PDB entry 4Y7N | X-ray diffraction, 3.30 A resolution | chains C and K of the 13 polymer chains in the assembly

== Chain C ==
Protein: DNA-directed RNA polymerase II subunit RPB3
Organism: Saccharomyces cerevisiae (strain ATCC 204508 / S288c)
UniProtKB: P16370 (RPB3_YEAST); numbering as in UniProt (aligned over 1-318)
Amino-acid sequence (318 residues; numbered 1 to 318; the number before each row is that of its first residue):
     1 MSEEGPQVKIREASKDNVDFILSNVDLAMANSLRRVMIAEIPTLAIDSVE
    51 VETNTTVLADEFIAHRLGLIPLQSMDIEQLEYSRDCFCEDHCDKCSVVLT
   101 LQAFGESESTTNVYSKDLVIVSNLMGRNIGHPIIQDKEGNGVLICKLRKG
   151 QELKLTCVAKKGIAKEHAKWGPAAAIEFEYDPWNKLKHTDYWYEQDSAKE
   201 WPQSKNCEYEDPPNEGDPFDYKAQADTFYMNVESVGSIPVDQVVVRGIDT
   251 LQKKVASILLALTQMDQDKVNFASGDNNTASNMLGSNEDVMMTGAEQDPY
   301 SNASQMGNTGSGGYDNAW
Unresolved in the structure: 1-2, 269-318
UniProt features mapped onto this chain:
  - binding site (Zn(2+)): C86, C88, C92, C95
  - modified residue: S2 (N-acetylserine)
  - natural variant: A30 (A30D: In mutant RPB3-1)
  - mutagenesis: K9 (K9E: Transcript termination readthrough)
Ion coordination: Zn2+: C86, C88, C92, C95

== Chain K ==
Protein: DNA-directed RNA polymerase II subunit RPB11
Organism: Saccharomyces cerevisiae (strain ATCC 204508 / S288c)
UniProtKB: P38902 (RPB11_YEAST); numbering as in UniProt (aligned over 1-120)
Amino-acid sequence (120 residues; row label = number of the first residue in the row):
     1 MNAPDRFELFLLGEGESKLKIDPDTKAPNAVVITFEKEDHTLGNLIRAEL
    51 LNDRKVLFAAYKVEHPFFARFKLRIQTTEGYDPKDALKNACNSIINKLGA
   101 LKTNFETEWNLQTLAADDAF
Unresolved in the structure: 115-120
UniProt features mapped onto this chain:
  - mutagenesis: E108 (E108G/V: Transcript termination readthrough; E108K: Transcript termination readthrough. Lethal), L111 (L111P: Transcript termination readthrough), L114 (L114P: Transcript termination readthrough)

== Chain C / chain K interface ==
Residue-residue contacts - 71 pairs, chain C then chain K:
  E3(C) with N104(K)
  E4(C) with A100(K); N104(K)
  P6(C) with K97(K); L101(K), hydrophobic; N104(K)
  Q7(C) with N104(K), hydrogen bond
  V8(C) with L101(K), hydrophobic; F105(K), hydrophobic; E108(K)
  I10(C) with F105(K), hydrophobic; E108(K); Q112(K)
  A13(C) with T113(K); L114(K)
  S14(C) with L114(K)
  V18(C) with W109(K), hydrophobic
  L22(C) with L101(K), hydrophobic
  D26(C) with A48(K); N52(K)
  A28(C) with N44(K); L45(K); A48(K), hydrophobic
  M29(C) with L45(K), hydrophobic; I94(K), hydrophobic; K97(K)
  S32(C) with T41(K), hydrogen bond (side chain-backbone); L45(K)
  R35(C) with D39(K), salt bridge; H40(K); T41(K), hydrogen bond
  V36(C) with T41(K)
  R84(C) with F10(K); L11(K)
  I163(C) with F10(K), hydrophobic
  A164(C) with R6(K)
  K165(C) with R6(K), hydrogen bond (backbone-side chain); L9(K); D39(K), salt bridge
  E166(C) with R6(K), hydrogen bond (backbone-side chain); F10(K)
  H167(C) with R6(K)
  D241(C) with F105(K); W109(K)
  V244(C) with F105(K), hydrophobic
  V245(C) with K102(K); F105(K), hydrophobic
  I248(C) with L98(K); L101(K), hydrophobic
  D249(C) with K102(K), salt bridge
  L251(C) with L45(K), hydrophobic; L98(K), hydrophobic
  Q252(C) with I95(K); L98(K); K102(K), hydrogen bond
  K254(C) with E38(K), salt bridge
  V255(C) with C91(K); I95(K), hydrophobic
  I258(C) with K18(K); L19(K); F35(K), hydrophobic; C91(K), hydrophobic
  L259(C) with K88(K); C91(K), hydrophobic; N92(K); I95(K), hydrophobic
  L262(C) with L19(K), hydrophobic; L87(K), hydrophobic; K88(K)
  T263(C) with K88(K)
  M265(C) with L19(K)
Other interface residues (no listed pair), chain C (45 interface residues in all): G5, K9, F20, N31, L33, E40, V240, A256, A261
Other interface residues (no listed pair), chain K (40 interface residues in all): F7, K20, I21, L42, K84, G99, E106

== Summary ==
The interface between chain C and chain K involves 45 residues on one side and 40 on the other, with 6
hydrogen bonds and 4 salt bridges. Among the polar pairs are R35(C)-D39(K), K165(C)-D39(K) and
D249(C)-K102(K).
Chain C is DNA-directed RNA polymerase II subunit RPB3 and chain K is DNA-directed RNA polymerase II subunit
RPB11, both from Saccharomyces cerevisiae (strain ATCC 204508 / S288c); the structure, The Structure Insight
into 5-Carboxycytosine Recognition by RNA Polymerase II during Transcription Elongation, was determined by
X-ray diffraction, deposited together with 4Y52.
